PDB entry 1BMF | X-ray diffraction, 2.85 A resolution | chains A and E of the 7 polymer chains in the assembly

== Chain A ==
Name: Bovine mitochondrial F1-atpase
Organism: Bos taurus
Notes: EC 3.6.1.34
Reference sequence: P19483 (ATPA1_BOVIN); residues 1-510 here correspond to UniProt positions 44-553 (UniProt number = residue number + 43)
Sequence (510 residues; numbered 1 to 510; the number before each row is that of its first residue):
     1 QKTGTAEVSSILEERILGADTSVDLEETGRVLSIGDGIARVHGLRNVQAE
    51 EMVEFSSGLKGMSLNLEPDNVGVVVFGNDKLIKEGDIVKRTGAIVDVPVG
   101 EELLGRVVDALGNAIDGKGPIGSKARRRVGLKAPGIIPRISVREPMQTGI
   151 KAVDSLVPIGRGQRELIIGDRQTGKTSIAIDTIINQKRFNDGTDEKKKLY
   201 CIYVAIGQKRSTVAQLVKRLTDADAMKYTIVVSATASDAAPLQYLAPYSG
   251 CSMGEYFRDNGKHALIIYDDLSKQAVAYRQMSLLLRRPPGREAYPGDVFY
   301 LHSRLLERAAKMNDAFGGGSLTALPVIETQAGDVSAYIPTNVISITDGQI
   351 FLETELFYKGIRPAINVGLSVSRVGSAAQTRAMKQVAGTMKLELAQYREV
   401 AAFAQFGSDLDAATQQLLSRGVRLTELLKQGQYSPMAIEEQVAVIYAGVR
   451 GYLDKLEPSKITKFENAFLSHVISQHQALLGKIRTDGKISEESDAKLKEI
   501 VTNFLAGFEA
Not modelled in the structure: 1-23
Differences from the reference sequence: engineered mutation Gly481 (Ser524 in P19483)
Swiss-Prot annotation at these positions:
  - binding site (ATP): Gln172, Gly174, Lys175, Thr176, Ser177, Gln430, Gln432
  - binding site (Mg(2+)): Thr176, Asp269
  - site: Ser370 (Required for activity)
  - modified residue: Gln1 (Pyrrolidone carboxylic acid), Ser10 (Phosphoserine), Ser22 (Phosphoserine), Ser33 (Phosphoserine), Ser63 (Phosphoserine), Lys80 (N6-acetyllysine), Lys83 (N6-acetyllysine), Lys89 (N6-acetyllysine), Thr91 (Phosphothreonine), Lys118 (N6-acetyllysine), Ser123 (Phosphoserine), Lys124 (N6-acetyllysine), Ser141 (Phosphoserine), Arg161 (Omega-N-methylarginine), Lys187 (N6-acetyllysine), Lys196 (N6-acetyllysine), Lys197 (N6-acetyllysine), Lys218 (N6-acetyllysine), Lys262 (N6-acetyllysine), Lys384 (N6-acetyllysine) and 6 more in UniProt
  - glycosylation: Ser33 (O-linked (GlcNAc) serine)
Ion coordination: Mg2+: Thr176 (together with AMP-PNP)
Residues lining bound ligands: AMP-PNP (ANP; phosphoaminophosphonic acid-adenylate ester): Asp170, Arg171, Gln172, Thr173, Gly174, Lys175, Thr176, Ser177, Glu328, Phe357, Arg362, Pro363, Gln430, Gly431, Gln432, Tyr433

== Chain E ==
Name: Bovine mitochondrial F1-atpase
Organism: Bos taurus
Notes: EC 3.6.1.34
Reference sequence: P00829 (ATPB_BOVIN); residues -3 to 478 here correspond to UniProt positions 47-528 (UniProt number = residue number + 50)
Sequence (482 residues; each row starts with the number of its first residue; numbers below 1 keep their minus sign (Ala-3 is residue -3)):
    -3 AAQASPSPKAGATTGRIVAVIGAVVDVQFDEGLPPILNALEVQGRETRLV
    47 LEVAQHLGESTVRTIAMDGTEGLVRGQKVLDSGAPIRIPVGPETLGRIMN
    97 VIGEPIDERGPIKTKQFAAIHAEAPEFVEMSVEQEILVTGIKVVDLLAPY
   147 AKGGKIGLFGGAGVGKTVLIMELINNVAKAHGGYSVFAGVGERTREGNDL
   197 YHEMIESGVINLKDATSKVALVYGQMNEPPGARARVALTGLTVAEYFRDQ
   247 EGQDVLLFIDNIFRFTQAGSEVSALLGRIPSAVGYQPTLATDMGTMQERI
   297 TTTKKGSITSVQAIYVPADDLTDPAPATTFAHLDATTVLSRAIAELGIYP
   347 AVDPLDSTSRIMDPNIVGSEHYDVARGVQKILQDYKSLQDIIAILGMDEL
   397 SEEDKLTVSRARKIQRFLSQPFQVAEVFTGHLGKLVPLKETIKGFQQILA
   447 GEYDHLPEQAFYMVGPIEEAVAKADKLAEEHS
Not modelled in the structure: -3 to 8, 475-478
Swiss-Prot annotation at these positions:
  - binding site (ADP): Gly159, Val160, Gly161, Lys162, Thr163, Val164
  - binding site (ATP): Gly159, Gly161, Lys162, Thr163, Val164, Arg189
  - binding site (phosphate): Gly159, Val160, Gly161, Lys162, Thr163
  - binding site (Mg(2+)): Thr163, Glu188
  - modified residue: Lys74 (N6-acetyllysine), Lys111 (N6-acetyllysine), Lys148 (N6-acetyllysine), Lys209 (N6-acetyllysine), Lys214 (N6-acetyllysine), Thr262 (Phosphothreonine), Ser365 (Phosphoserine), Lys376 (N6-acetyllysine), Ser383 (Phosphoserine), Lys430 (N6-acetyllysine), Lys435 (N6-acetyllysine), Lys472 (N6-acetyllysine)
  - glycosylation: Ser56 (O-linked (GlcNAc) serine)

== Interface between chain A and chain E ==
Pairs across the interface (72):
  Gly43(A) - Arg71(E)  hydrogen bond (backbone-side chain)
  Leu44(A) - Arg71(E)  hydrogen bond (backbone-side chain)
  Arg45(A) - Arg71(E)
  Asn46(A) - Val70(E)
  Val47(A) - Leu69(E)
  Val47(A) - Val70(E)
  Gln48(A) - Gly68(E)
  Gln48(A) - Leu69(E)
  Gln48(A) - Val70(E)
  Ala49(A) - Thr66(E)
  Ala49(A) - Gly68(E)  hydrogen bond (backbone-backbone)
  Ala49(A) - Leu69(E)  hydrogen bond (backbone-backbone)
  Asn65(A) - Val16(E)
  Asn65(A) - Ile17(E)
  Leu66(A) - Ala15(E)
  Leu66(A) - Val16(E)  hydrogen bond (backbone-backbone)
  Leu66(A) - Leu69(E)
  Glu67(A) - Val14(E)
  Glu67(A) - Ala15(E)
  Glu67(A) - Ile17(E)
  Glu67(A) - Arg71(E)  hydrogen bond (backbone-side chain)
  Pro68(A) - Val14(E)
  Pro68(A) - Ala15(E)
  Asn70(A) - Arg71(E)  hydrogen bond (backbone-side chain)
  Val71(A) - Arg71(E)
  Lys132(A) - Asp64(E)  salt bridge
  Ala133(A) - Asn223(E)
  Pro134(A) - Thr190(E)
  Gly135(A) - Thr190(E)
  Ile136(A) - Ile94(E)  hydrophobic
  Ile136(A) - Ile102(E)
  Ile136(A) - Thr190(E)
  Ile136(A) - Asn194(E)
  Ile136(A) - Tyr219(E)  hydrophobic
  Ile137(A) - Ile102(E)
  Ile137(A) - Asp103(E)
  Ile137(A) - Glu104(E)
  Ile137(A) - Tyr197(E)  hydrophobic
  Arg139(A) - Thr190(E)
  Arg139(A) - Arg191(E)
  Arg139(A) - Asn194(E)
  Ser141(A) - Asp195(E)
  Arg287(A) - Ile17(E)
  Arg287(A) - Gly18(E)
  Pro288(A) - Ala270(E)
  Pro288(A) - Leu271(E)
  Pro288(A) - Gly273(E)
  Gly296(A) - Glu267(E)
  Gly296(A) - Ala270(E)
  Gly296(A) - Leu271(E)
  Asp297(A) - Leu271(E)
  Phe299(A) - Met222(E)
  Phe299(A) - Arg229(E)
  Phe299(A) - Glu267(E)
  Tyr300(A) - Gly65(E)
  Tyr300(A) - Asn223(E)
  Tyr300(A) - Glu224(E)
  Tyr300(A) - Pro225(E)
  Ser303(A) - Met222(E)  hydrogen bond (side chain-backbone)
  Ser303(A) - Asn223(E)
  Glu307(A) - Thr190(E)  hydrogen bond
  Glu307(A) - Asn223(E)
  Ser335(A) - Ala314(E)
  Ser344(A) - Arg189(E)  hydrogen bond (backbone-side chain)
  Ser344(A) - Met222(E)
  Ile345(A) - Arg189(E)
  Ile345(A) - Met222(E)  hydrophobic
  Thr346(A) - Arg189(E)
  Asp347(A) - Arg191(E)  salt bridge
  Arg373(A) - Arg189(E)
  Arg373(A) - Glu192(E)
  Val374(A) - Arg191(E)
Also at the interface, not in a pair above, chain A (43 interface residues in all): Glu50, Leu64, Ile140, Arg164, Gly290, Arg304, Ile343
Also at the interface, not in a pair above, chain E (39 interface residues in all): Glu67, Gly193, Gln221, Pro226, Pro276

== Summary ==
The interface between chain A and chain E involves 43 residues on one side and 39 on the other; the contacts
include 10 hydrogen bonds and 2 salt bridges. Polar pairs include Lys132(A)-Asp64(E), Asp347(A)-Arg191(E) and
Gly43(A)-Arg71(E). Ligands of chain A: AMP-PNP.
Here chain A is Bovine mitochondrial F1-atpase and chain E is Bovine mitochondrial F1-atpase, both from Bos
taurus. Entry 1BMF (Bovine mitochondrial F1-atpase) was determined by X-ray diffraction.
